6H12 - chain A; structure by X-ray diffraction, 2.20 A resolution.

Chain A:
Protein: Acetylcholinesterase
Source organism: Tetronarce californica
Notes: EC 3.1.1.7
UniProtKB: P04058 (ACES_TETCF); residues 1-565 here correspond to UniProt positions 22-586 (UniProt number = residue number + 21)
Chain sequence (565 residues; row label = number of the first residue in the row):
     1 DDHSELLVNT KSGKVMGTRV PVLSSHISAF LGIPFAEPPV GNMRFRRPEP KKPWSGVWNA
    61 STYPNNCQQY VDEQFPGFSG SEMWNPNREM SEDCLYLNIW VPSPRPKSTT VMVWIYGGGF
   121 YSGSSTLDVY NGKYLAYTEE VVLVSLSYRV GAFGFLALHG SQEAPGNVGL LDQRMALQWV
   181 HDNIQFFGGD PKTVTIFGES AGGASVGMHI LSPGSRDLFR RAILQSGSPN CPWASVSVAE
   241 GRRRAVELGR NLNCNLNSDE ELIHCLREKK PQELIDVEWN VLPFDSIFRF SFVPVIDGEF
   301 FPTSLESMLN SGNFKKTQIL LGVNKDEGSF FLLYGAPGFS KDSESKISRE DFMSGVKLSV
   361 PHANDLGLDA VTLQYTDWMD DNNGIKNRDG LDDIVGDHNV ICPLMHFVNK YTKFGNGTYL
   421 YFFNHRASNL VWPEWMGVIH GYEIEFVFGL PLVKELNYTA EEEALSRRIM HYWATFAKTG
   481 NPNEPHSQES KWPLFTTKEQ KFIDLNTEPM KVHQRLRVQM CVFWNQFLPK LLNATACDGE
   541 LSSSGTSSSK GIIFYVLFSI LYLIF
Disordered / not traced: 1-3, 536-565
Cystine bridges: Cys-67/Cys-94, Cys-254/Cys-265, Cys-402/Cys-521
Covalently attached groups: N-acetylglucosamine (NAG) linked to Asn-59, Asn-416
Ligand contacts: FJK (1-[4-[[1-[2-(1,2,3,4,4A,9A-hexahydroacridin-9-ylamino)ethyl]-1,2,3-triazol-4-yl]methoxymethyl]pyridin-2-yl]-3-[(10BR)-6-oxidanylidene-2,3,4,10B-tetrahydro-1H-pyrido[2,1-a]isoindol-10-yl]urea): Tyr-70, Asp-72, Gln-74, Gly-80, Trp-84, Gly-118, Tyr-121, Glu-199, Trp-279, Phe-290, Phe-330, Phe-331, Tyr-334, Trp-432, Ile-439, His-440, Gly-441, Tyr-442
Curated features (UniProtKB/Swiss-Prot):
  - active site: Ser-200 (Acyl-ester intermediate), Glu-327 (Charge relay system), His-440 (Charge relay system)
  - lipidation: Ser-543 (GPI-anchor amidated serine)
  - glycosylation (N-linked (GlcNAc...) asparagine): Asn-59, Asn-416, Asn-457, Asn-533
What the authors report for this chain:
  - binding site for FJK: Trp-84, Trp-279, Phe-330, Trp-432, His-440, Tyr-442

Overview:
Bound to chain A: compound FJK. N-acetylglucosamine is covalently linked to Asn-59 and Asn-416. From UniProt:
3 active-site residues. The paper reports a binding site for FJK at Trp-84, Trp-279 and Phe-330 among others.
Chain A is Acetylcholinesterase (Tetronarce californica); the structure, Crystal structure of TcACHE complexed
to
1-(6-Oxo-1,2,3,4,6,10b-hexahydropyrido[2,1-a]isoindol-10-yl)-3-(4-(((1-(2-((1,2,3,4-tetrahydroacridin-9-yl)amino)ethyl)-1H-1,2,3-triazol-4-yl)methoxy)methyl)pyridin-2-yl)urea,
was determined by X-ray diffraction, deposited together with 6H13 and 6H14.
